Entry 5VII (X-ray diffraction, 1.95 A resolution); this record covers chains A and B.

# Chain A
Protein: Glutamate receptor ionotropic, NMDA 1
Organism: Rattus norvegicus
UniProtKB: P35439 (NMDZ1_RAT), isoform P35439-6; the construct has insertions or renumbered stretches relative to UniProt, so the offset changes along the chain: 2-152 = UniProt 415-565; 155-292 = UniProt 684-821
Sequence (292 residues; row label = number of the first residue in the row):
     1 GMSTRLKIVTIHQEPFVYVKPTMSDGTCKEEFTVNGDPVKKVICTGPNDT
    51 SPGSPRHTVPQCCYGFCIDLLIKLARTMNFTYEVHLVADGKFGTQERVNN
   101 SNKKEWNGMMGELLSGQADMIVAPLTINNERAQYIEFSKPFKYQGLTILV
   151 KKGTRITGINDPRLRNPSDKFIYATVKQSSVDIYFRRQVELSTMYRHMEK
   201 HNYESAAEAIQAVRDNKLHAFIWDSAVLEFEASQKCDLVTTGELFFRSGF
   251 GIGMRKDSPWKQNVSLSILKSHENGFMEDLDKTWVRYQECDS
Disordered / not traced: 1-4, 48-57, 99-101, 287-292
Disulfide bonds: Cys28-Cys62, Cys44-Cys63
Differences from the reference sequence: expression tag (1); linker (153-154)
Ligand contacts: glycine (GLY): Phe92, Pro124, Leu125, Thr126, Arg131, Ser179, Ser180, Trp223, Asp224, Phe250

# Chain B
Protein: Glutamate receptor ionotropic, NMDA 2A
Organism: Rattus norvegicus
UniProtKB: chimeric construct of Q00959, G3V9C5: residues 5-142 from Q00959 (NMDE1_RAT) positions 402-539 (UniProt number = residue number + 397); residues 145-286 from G3V9C5 positions 504-645 (UniProt number = residue number + 359)
Sequence (283 residues; each row starts with the number of its first residue):
     4 SDDNHLSIVTLEEAPFVIVEDIDPLTETCVRNTVPCRKFVKINNSTNEGM
    54 NVKKCCKGFCIDILKKLSRTVKFTYDLYLVTNGKHGKKVNNVWNGMIGEV
   104 VYQRAVMAVGSLTINEERSEVVDFSVPFVETGISVMVSRGTQVTGLSDKK
   154 FQRPHDYSPPFRFGTVPNGSTERNIRNNYPYMHQYMTRFNQRGVEDALVS
   204 LKTGKLDAFIYDAAVLNYKAGRDEGCKLVTIGSGYIFATTGYGIALQKGS
   254 PWKRQIDLALLQFVGDGEMEELETLWLTGICHN
Disordered / not traced: 4-5, 27-28, 285-286
Disulfide bonds: Cys32-Cys58, Cys39-Cys59, Cys229-Cys284
Differences from the reference sequence: expression tag (4); linker (143-144)
Ligand contacts: 5DY (5-[(2R)-2-amino-2-carboxyethyl]-1-[4-(3-fluoropropyl)phenyl]-1H-pyrazole-3-carboxylic acid): His88, Ser114, Leu115, Thr116, Ile117, Asn118, Arg121, Thr134, Gly135, Ile136, Val169, Gly172, Ser173, Thr174, Glu175, Asn177, Tyr214, Asp215, Ala241, Thr243, Tyr245
Reported in the primary citation:
  - binding site for 5DY: His88, Thr116, Ile117, Asn118, Gly135, Ile136
  - mutagenesis - V132I: increased signaling in response to glutamate
  - mutagenesis - K222M (57 +/- 1 nM), Y238K (86 +/- 5 nM), I239V (42 +/- 1 nM), T242S (74 +/- 1 nM): decreased binding to ST3
  - mutagenesis - V132I, E198D: unchanged binding to ST3
  - mutagenesis - K222M, Y238K: decreased binding to d-AP5
  - mutagenesis - I239V, T242S: unchanged binding to d-AP5
  - mutagenesis - K222M, Y238K, T242S: decreased binding to NVP
  - mutagenesis - I239V: unchanged binding to NVP

# How chain A and chain B interact
Residue-residue contacts (47):
  Ile127(A) with Leu264(B), hydrophobic
  Asn128(A) with Leu264(B)
  Asn129(A) with Leu261(B), hydrogen bond (side chain-backbone); Leu264(B); Gln265(B)
  Ala132(A) with Arg257(B), hydrogen bond (backbone-side chain); Leu261(B), hydrophobic; Leu264(B), hydrophobic
  Gln133(A) with Arg257(B), hydrogen bond (backbone-side chain); Leu261(B)
  Lys139(A) with Ile117(B); Phe127(B), hydrogen bond (side chain-backbone); Ser128(B), hydrogen bond (side chain-backbone); Lys256(B)
  Tyr143(A) with Pro130(B); Glu133(B); Thr242(B); Thr243(B), hydrogen bond (side chain-backbone); Gly244(B)
  Arg187(A) with Gly268(B), hydrogen bond (side chain-backbone)
  Gln188(A) with Gly268(B), hydrogen bond (side chain-backbone)
  Phe246(A) with Val267(B)
  Arg247(A) with Glu133(B), salt bridge; Glu276(B), salt bridge
  Gln262(A) with Ser122(B); Lys251(B)
  Leu266(A) with Glu119(B); Ser122(B)
  Leu269(A) with Ile117(B), hydrophobic; Asn118(B); Glu119(B); Ser122(B)
  His272(A) with Ala241(B); Thr242(B), hydrogen bond
  Glu273(A) with Asn118(B); Glu119(B), hydrogen bond (side chain-backbone); Asn177(B), hydrogen bond (backbone-side chain); Asn181(B), hydrogen bond (backbone-side chain); Ala241(B)
  Asn274(A) with Asn181(B)
  Gly275(A) with Phe240(B)
  Glu278(A) with Ser150(B), hydrogen bond; Phe240(B)
  Asp281(A) with Gly237(B)
  Lys282(A) with Ser150(B), hydrogen bond
  Arg286(A) with Gly237(B), hydrogen bond (side chain-backbone); Tyr238(B)
Also at the interface, not in a pair above, chain A (27 interface residues in all): Pro140, Gln144, Tyr184, Phe245, Lys270
Also at the interface, not in a pair above, chain B (31 interface residues in all): Glu123, Val129, Tyr182, Glu273

# Summary
Chain A and chain B form an interface of 27 and 31 residues respectively, with 15 hydrogen bonds and 2 salt
bridges. Polar contacts include Arg247(A)-Glu133(B), Arg247(A)-Glu276(B) and Asn129(A)-Leu261(B). The paper
reports a binding site for 5DY at His88(B), Thr116(B) and Ile117(B) among others; K222M, Y238K and I239V of
chain B, among others, reduce binding to ST3; 6 substitutions were tested in all.
Here chain A is Glutamate receptor ionotropic, NMDA 1 and chain B is Glutamate receptor ionotropic, NMDA 2A,
both from Rattus norvegicus. Entry 5VII (Crystal structure of GluN1/GluN2A NMDA receptor agonist binding
domains with glycine and antagonist, 4-(3-fluoropropyl)phenyl-ACEPC) was determined by X-ray diffraction
together with 5VIH, 5VIJ and 5DEX from the same study.
